PDB entry 6RYN | X-ray diffraction, 1.00 A resolution | chain A

== Chain A ==
Protein: Conglutinin
Organism: Bos taurus
Notes: fragment: carbohydrate recognition domain
UniProtKB: P23805 (CONG_BOVIN); residues 224-351 here correspond to UniProt positions 244-371 (UniProt number = residue number + 20)
Sequence (128 residues; row label = number of the first residue in the row):
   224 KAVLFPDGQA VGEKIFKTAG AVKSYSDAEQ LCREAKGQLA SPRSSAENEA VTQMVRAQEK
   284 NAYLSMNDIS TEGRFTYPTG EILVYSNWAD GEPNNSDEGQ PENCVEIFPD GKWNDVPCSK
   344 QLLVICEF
Unresolved in the structure: 224-229, 318-322
Cystine bridges: Cys255-Cys349, Cys327-Cys341
Metal / ion sites: Ca2+ site 1: Asp291, Glu295, Glu325, Asn326; Ca2+ site 2: Glu315, Asn317, Glu325, Asn337, Asp338 (together with N-acetyl-D-glucosamine-1-phosphate)
Residues lining bound ligands: N-acetyl-D-glucosamine-1-phosphate (GN1; 2-acetamido-2-deoxy-1-O-phosphono-alpha-D-glucopyranose): Glu315, Asn317, Glu325, Glu329, Asn337, Asp338, Val339, Pro340, Lys343
Swiss-Prot annotation at these positions:
  - glycosylation: Asn317 (N-linked (GlcNAc...) asparagine)
From the paper describing this entry:
  - Ca2+ coordination: Asp291, Glu295, Glu315, Asn317, Glu325, Asn326, Asn337, Asp338
  - binding site for N-acetyl-D-glucosamine-1-phosphate: Lys246, Glu315, Asn317, Glu325, Asn337, Lys343
  - conformationally variable residues (order/disorder transition): Asn318 to Pro324
  - specificity-determining residues: Val339 (proposed by the authors, not directly observed)

== Summary ==
Chain A binds N-acetyl-D-glucosamine-1-phosphate. Asp291, Glu295, Glu325 and Asn326 form the Ca2+ site 1.
Glu315, Asn317, Glu325, Asn337 and Asp338 form the Ca2+ site 2. The paper reports a binding site for
N-acetyl-D-glucosamine-1-phosphate at Lys246, Glu315 and Asn317 among others; Ca2+ coordination by Asp291,
Glu295 and Glu315 among others.
Chain A is Conglutinin (Bos taurus); the structure, Structure of conglutinin carbohydrate recognition domain
with GlcNAc-alpha-1-phosphate bound, was determined by X-ray diffraction, deposited together with 6RYG, 6RYJ
and 6RYM.
